PDB entry 4GKV | X-ray diffraction, 2.01 A resolution | chains A and B of the 5 polymer chains in the assembly

Chain A (and B):
Name: Alcohol dehydrogenase, propanol-preferring
Organism: Escherichia coli
Notes: EC 1.1.1.1; chain B of this document is another copy of the same molecule, construct and numbering; everything in this record applies to it too
Reference sequence: P39451 (ADHP_ECOLI); residues 1-336 here = UniProt positions 1-336
Sequence (336 residues; row label = number of the first residue in the row):
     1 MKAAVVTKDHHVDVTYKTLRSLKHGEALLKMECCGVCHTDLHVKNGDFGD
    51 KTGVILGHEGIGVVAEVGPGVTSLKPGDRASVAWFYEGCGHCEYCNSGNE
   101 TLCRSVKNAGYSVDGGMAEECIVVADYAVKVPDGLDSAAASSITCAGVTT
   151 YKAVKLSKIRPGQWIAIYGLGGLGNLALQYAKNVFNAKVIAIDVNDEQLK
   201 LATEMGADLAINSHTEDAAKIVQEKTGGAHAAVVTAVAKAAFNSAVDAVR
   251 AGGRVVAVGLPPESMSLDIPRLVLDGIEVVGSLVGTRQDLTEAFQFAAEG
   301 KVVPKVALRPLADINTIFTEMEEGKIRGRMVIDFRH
Ion coordination: Zn2+ site 1: Cys37, His58, Cys145; Zn2+ site 2: Cys89, Cys92, Cys95, Cys103
Ligand contacts: NAD (nicotinamide-adenine-dinucleotide): Cys37, His38, Thr39, His42, Cys145, Thr149, Tyr168, Gly169, Leu170, Gly171, Gly172, Leu173, Gly174, Ile192, Asp193, Val194, Asn195, Gln198, Ser213, Thr235, Ala236, Val237, Ala238, Ala241, Val258, Gly259, Leu260, Pro261, Ser282, Leu283, Val284, Met321, Arg329
Curated features (UniProtKB/Swiss-Prot):
  - binding site (Zn(2+)): Cys37, His58, Cys89, Cys92, Cys95, Cys103, Cys145
What the authors report for this chain:
  - catalytic residues: Thr39, His42, Asp47 (proposed by the authors, not directly observed)

How chain A and chain B interact:
Residue-residue contacts - 18 pairs, chain A then chain B:
  Tyr151(A) - Arg160(B)
  Lys155(A) - Arg160(B)
  Arg160(A) - Tyr151(B)
  Arg160(A) - Glu292(B)  salt bridge
  Pro161(A) - Val184(B)
  Pro161(A) - Phe296(B)
  Gly162(A) - Phe296(B)
  Asn183(A) - Asn186(B)  hydrogen bond (backbone-side chain)
  Val184(A) - Pro161(B)
  Val184(A) - Asn186(B)  hydrogen bond (backbone-side chain)
  Asn186(A) - Asn183(B)  hydrogen bond (side chain-backbone)
  Asn186(A) - Val184(B)  hydrogen bond (side chain-backbone)
  Asn186(A) - Asn186(B)
  Lys188(A) - Glu299(B)  salt bridge
  Glu292(A) - Arg160(B)  salt bridge
  Phe296(A) - Pro161(B)
  Phe296(A) - Gly162(B)
  Glu299(A) - Lys188(B)  salt bridge
Other interface residues (no listed pair), chain A (14 interface residues in all): Phe185, Lys301
Other interface residues (no listed pair), chain B (13 interface residues in all): Lys155, Phe185

Summary:
14 residues of chain A face 13 of chain B across their interface; the contacts include 4 hydrogen bonds and 4
salt bridges. Among the polar pairs are Arg160(A)-Glu292(B), Lys188(A)-Glu299(B) and Asn183(A)-Asn186(B).
Ligands of chain A: NAD. UniProt lists 7 Zn2+-binding residues on chain A. The paper reports catalytic
residues Thr39(A), His42(A) and Asp47(A).
Chain A and chain B are both Alcohol dehydrogenase, propanol-preferring (Escherichia coli); the structure,
Structure of Escherichia coli AdhP (ethanol-inducible dehydrogenase) with bound NAD, was determined by X-ray
diffraction.
